Entry 5CFG (X-ray diffraction, 1.80 A resolution); this record covers chain A.

Chain A:
Name: DNA-(apurinic or apyrimidinic site) lyase
Organism: Homo sapiens
Notes: EC 3.1.-.-, 4.2.99.18
UniProtKB: P27695 (APEX1_HUMAN); residue numbers follow UniProt; this construct covers 44-318
Amino-acid sequence (275 residues; each row starts with the number of its first residue):
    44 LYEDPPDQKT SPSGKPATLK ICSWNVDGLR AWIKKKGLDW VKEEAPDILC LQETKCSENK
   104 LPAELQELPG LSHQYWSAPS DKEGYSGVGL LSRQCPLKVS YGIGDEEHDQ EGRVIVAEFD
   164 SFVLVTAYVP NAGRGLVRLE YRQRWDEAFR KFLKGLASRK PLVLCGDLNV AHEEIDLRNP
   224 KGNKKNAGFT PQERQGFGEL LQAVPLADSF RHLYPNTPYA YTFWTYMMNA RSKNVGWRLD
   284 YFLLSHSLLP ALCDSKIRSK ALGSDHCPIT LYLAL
Disulfides: Cys-138 forms a disulfide with the same residue of a neighbouring copy of this chain
Metal / ion sites: Mg2+: Asp-70, Glu-96
What the authors report for this chain:
  - Mg2+ coordination: Asp-70, Glu-96
  - Mg2+ coordination through a water molecule: Asn-68, Asp-308
  - catalytic residues: Asp-210, Asn-212, His-309 (citing earlier work)
  - mutagenesis - T268D (440-fold): decreased catalytic activity
  - mutagenesis - T268D (10-fold): increased catalytic activity (AP site cleavage activity)
  - mutagenesis - Y128H, T268D (10-fold): decreased catalytic activity (30/50 exonuclease activity)
  - mutagenesis - T268D (7-fold): decreased catalytic activity (30-phosphodiesterase activity)
  - mutagenesis - N174Q (6-fold), T268D (50-fold), D308A (4-fold): decreased catalytic activity on DHU$G
  - mutagenesis - N174Q (3-fold): decreased catalytic activity (30- phosphodiesterase activity)
  - mutagenesis - D308A: abolished catalytic activity (exonuclease activity)
  - mutagenesis - T268D (3700-fold): decreased catalytic activity on adA$T
  - mutagenesis - D308A: abolished catalytic activity on adA$T
  - mutagenesis - Y128H, N174Q (9-fold), T268D (440-fold): decreased catalytic activity on BER conditions
  - mutagenesis - G231S: unchanged catalytic activity (DNA repair activities)

In short:
Asp-70 and Glu-96 form the Mg2+ site. From the paper: catalytic residues Asp-210, Asn-212 and His-309; N174Q,
T268D and D308A reduce catalytic activity on DHU$G; 5 substitutions were tested in all.
Chain A is DNA-(apurinic or apyrimidinic site) lyase (Homo sapiens); the structure, C2 crystal form of APE1
with Mg2+, was determined by X-ray diffraction together with 5CFE from the same study.
